Entry 6AD8 (X-ray diffraction, 3.30 A resolution); this record covers chains A and C of the 3 polymer chains in the assembly.

# Chain A
Molecule: H(+)/Cl(-) exchange transporter ClcA
Source organism: Escherichia coli (strain K12)
UniProt: P37019 (CLCA_ECOLI); residues 1-473 here = UniProt positions 1-473
Chain sequence (473 residues; row label = number of the first residue in the row):
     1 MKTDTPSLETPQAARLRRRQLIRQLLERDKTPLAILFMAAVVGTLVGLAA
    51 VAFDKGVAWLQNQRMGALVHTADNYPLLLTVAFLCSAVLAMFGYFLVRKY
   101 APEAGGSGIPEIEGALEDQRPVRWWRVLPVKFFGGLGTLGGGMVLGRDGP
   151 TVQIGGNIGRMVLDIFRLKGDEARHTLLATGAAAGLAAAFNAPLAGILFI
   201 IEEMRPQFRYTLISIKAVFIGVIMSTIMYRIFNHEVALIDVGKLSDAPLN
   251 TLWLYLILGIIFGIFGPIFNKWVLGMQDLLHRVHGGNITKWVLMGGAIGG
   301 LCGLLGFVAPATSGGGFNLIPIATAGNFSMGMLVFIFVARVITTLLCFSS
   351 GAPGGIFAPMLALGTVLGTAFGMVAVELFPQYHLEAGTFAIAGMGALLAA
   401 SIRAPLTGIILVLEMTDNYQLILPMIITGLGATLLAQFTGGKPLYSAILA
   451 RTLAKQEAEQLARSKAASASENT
Disordered / not traced: 1-16, 461-473
Sequence notes: engineered mutation Asp-148 (Glu in P37019)
Curated features (UniProtKB/Swiss-Prot):
  - motif: Gly-106 to Pro-110 (Selectivity filter part_1), Gly-146, Arg-147, Gly-149, Pro-150 (Selectivity filter part_2), Gly-355 to Pro-359 (Selectivity filter part_3)
  - binding site (chloride): Ser-107, Ile-356, Phe-357, Tyr-445
  - site: Glu-203 (Mediates proton transfer from the protein to the inner aqueous phase)

# Chain C
Molecule: antibody Fab fragment heavy chain
Source organism: Mus musculus
Notes: antibody fragment or engineered binder
Chain sequence (222 residues; each row starts with the number of its first residue):
     1 EVRLLESGGGLVQPGGSLKLSCAASGFDYSRYWMSWVRQAPGKGLKWIGE
    51 INPVSSTINYTPSLKDKFIISRDNAKDTLYLQISKVRSEDTALYYCARLY
   101 YGYGYWYFDVWGAGTTVTVSSAKTTPPSVYPLAPGSAAAAASMVTLGCLV
   151 KGYFPEPVTVTWNSGSLAAGVHTFPAVLQAALYTLSSSVTVPSSSWPSET
   201 VTCNVAHPASSTKVDKKIVPRA
Disulfide bonds: Cys-22/Cys-96, Cys-148/Cys-203

# How chain A and chain C interact
Residue-residue contacts (13):
  Lys-243(A) with Arg-31(C), hydrogen bond (backbone-side chain)
  Asp-246(A) with Tyr-101(C)
  Pro-248(A) with Tyr-101(C), hydrophobic; Gly-104(C)
  Leu-249(A) with Tyr-103(C)
  Asn-250(A) with Tyr-103(C), hydrogen bond (backbone-backbone); Gly-104(C), hydrogen bond (side chain-backbone); Tyr-105(C)
  Gln-381(A) with Trp-106(C)
  Tyr-382(A) with Trp-106(C), hydrogen bond (backbone-side chain)
  His-383(A) with Trp-33(C); Glu-50(C), salt bridge; Trp-106(C), hydrogen bond
Interface residues without a listed pair, chain C (9 interface residues in all): Leu-99

# In short
8 residues of chain A and 9 residues of chain C are in contact, with 5 hydrogen bonds and 1 salt bridge. Among
the polar pairs are His-383(A)/Glu-50(C), Lys-243(A)/Arg-31(C) and Asn-250(A)/Gly-104(C). From UniProt: 4
chloride-binding residues on chain A.
Chain A is H(+)/Cl(-) exchange transporter ClcA (Escherichia coli (strain K12)) and chain C is antibody Fab
fragment heavy chain (Mus musculus); the structure, Crystal structure of the E148D mutant CLC-ec1 in 50 mM
bromide, was determined by X-ray diffraction (same publication as 6AD7, 6ADA, 6ADB, 6ADC, 6K5A, 6K5D, 6K5F and
6K5I).
